Entry 7Y84 (electron microscopy, 2.61 A resolution); this record covers chains A and B of the 3 polymer chains in the assembly.

== Chain A ==
Protein: RAMP superfamily protein
Organism: Candidatus Scalindua brodae
Reference sequence: A0A0B0EGF3 (A0A0B0EGF3_9BACT); residues 6-1722 here correspond to UniProt positions 1-1717 (UniProt number = residue number - 5)
Sequence (1728 residues; row label = number of the first residue in the row; numbers below 1 keep their minus sign (Met-5 is residue -5)):
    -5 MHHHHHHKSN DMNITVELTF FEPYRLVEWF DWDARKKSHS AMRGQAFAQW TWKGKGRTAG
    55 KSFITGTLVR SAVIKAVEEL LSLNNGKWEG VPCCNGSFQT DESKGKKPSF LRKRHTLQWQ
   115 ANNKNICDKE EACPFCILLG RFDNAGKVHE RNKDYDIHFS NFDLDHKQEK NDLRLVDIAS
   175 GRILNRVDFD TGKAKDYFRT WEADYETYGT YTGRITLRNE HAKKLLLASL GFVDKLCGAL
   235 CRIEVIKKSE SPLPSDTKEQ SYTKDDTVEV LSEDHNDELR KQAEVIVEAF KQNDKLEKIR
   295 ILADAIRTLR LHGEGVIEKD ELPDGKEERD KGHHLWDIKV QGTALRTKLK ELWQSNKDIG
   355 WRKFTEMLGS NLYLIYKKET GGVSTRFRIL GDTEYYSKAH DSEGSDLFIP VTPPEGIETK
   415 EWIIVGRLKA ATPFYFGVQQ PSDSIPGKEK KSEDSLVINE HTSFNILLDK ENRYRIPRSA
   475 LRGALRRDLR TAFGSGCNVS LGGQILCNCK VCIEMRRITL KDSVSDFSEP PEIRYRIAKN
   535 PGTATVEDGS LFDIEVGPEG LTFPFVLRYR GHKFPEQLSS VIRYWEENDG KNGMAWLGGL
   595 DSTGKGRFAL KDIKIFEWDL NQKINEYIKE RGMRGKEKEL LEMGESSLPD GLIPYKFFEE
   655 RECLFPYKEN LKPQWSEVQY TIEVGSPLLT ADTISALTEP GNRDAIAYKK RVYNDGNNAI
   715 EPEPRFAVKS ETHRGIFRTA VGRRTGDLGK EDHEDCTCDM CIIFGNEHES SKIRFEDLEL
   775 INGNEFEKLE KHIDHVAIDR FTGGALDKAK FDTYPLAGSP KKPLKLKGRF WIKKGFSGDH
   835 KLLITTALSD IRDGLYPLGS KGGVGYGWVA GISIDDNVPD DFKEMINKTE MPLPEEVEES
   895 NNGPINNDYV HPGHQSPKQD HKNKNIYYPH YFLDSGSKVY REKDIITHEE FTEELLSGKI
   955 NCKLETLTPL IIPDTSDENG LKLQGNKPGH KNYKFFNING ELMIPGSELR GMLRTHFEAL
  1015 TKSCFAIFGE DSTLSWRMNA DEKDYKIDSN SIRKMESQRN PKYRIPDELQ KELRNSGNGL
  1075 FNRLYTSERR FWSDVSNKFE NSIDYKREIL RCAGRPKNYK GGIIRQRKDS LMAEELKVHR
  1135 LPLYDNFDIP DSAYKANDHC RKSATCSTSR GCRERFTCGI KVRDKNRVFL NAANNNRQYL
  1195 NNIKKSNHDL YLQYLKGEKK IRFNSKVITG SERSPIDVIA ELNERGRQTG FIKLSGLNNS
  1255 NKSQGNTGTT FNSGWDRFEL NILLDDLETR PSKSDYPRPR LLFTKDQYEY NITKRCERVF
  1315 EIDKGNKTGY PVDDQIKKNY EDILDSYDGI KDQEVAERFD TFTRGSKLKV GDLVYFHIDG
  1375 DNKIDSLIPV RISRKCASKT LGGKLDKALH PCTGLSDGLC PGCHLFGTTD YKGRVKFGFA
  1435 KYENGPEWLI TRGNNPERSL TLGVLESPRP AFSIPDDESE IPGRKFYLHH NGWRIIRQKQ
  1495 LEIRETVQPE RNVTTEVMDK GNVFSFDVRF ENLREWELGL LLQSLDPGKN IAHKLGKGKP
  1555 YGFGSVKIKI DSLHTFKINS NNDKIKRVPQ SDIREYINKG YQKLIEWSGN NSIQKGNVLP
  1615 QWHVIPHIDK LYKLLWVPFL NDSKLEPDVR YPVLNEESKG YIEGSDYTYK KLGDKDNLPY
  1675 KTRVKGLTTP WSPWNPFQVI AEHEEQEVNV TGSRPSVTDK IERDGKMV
Disordered / not traced: -5 to 5, 161-165, 241-267, 376-379, 392-398, 445-449, 881-898, 1030-1390, 1572-1578, 1604-1612, 1635-1636, 1693-1722
Differences from the reference sequence: initiating methionine (-5); expression tag (-4 to 5)
Metal / ion sites: Zn2+ site 1: Cys88, Cys121, Cys127, Cys130; Mg2+: Gly134, Asp137, Ala139 (shared with U26(B) of chain B); Zn2+ site 2: Cys491, Cys501, Cys503, Cys506; Zn2+ site 3: His747, Cys750, Cys752, Cys755; Zn2+ site 4: Cys1018, Cys1406, Cys1414, Cys1417
What the authors report for this chain:
  - mutagenesis - D298A, D547A, D698A: abolished catalytic activity
  - catalytic residues: Asp298, Lys320, Lys371, Asp547, Asp698 (proposed by the authors, not directly observed)

== Chain B ==
Molecule: crRNA
Organism: Candidatus Scalindua brodae
Sequence (110 nucleotides; numbered 1 to 110; the number before each row is that of its first residue):
     1 GUUAUGAAAC AAGAGAAGGA CUUAAUGUCA CGGUACCCAA UUUUCUGCCC CGGACUCCAC
    61 GGCUGUUACU AGAGGUUAUG AAACAAGAGA AGGACUUAAU GUCACGGUAC
Disordered / not traced: 1-18, 54-110
Metal / ion sites: Mg2+: U26 (shared with Gly134(A), Asp137(A), Ala139(A) of chain A)

== Interface between chain A and chain B ==
Pairs across the interface - 284 pairs, chain A then chain B:
  Glu16(A) with C31(B), hydrogen bond to the base
  Arg19(A) with C31(B), salt bridge to the phosphate
  Trp23(A) with U22(B), sugar contact; U23(B), sugar contact
  Trp26(A) with A24(B), phosphate contact
  Arg37(A) with A30(B), hydrogen bond to the sugar; G32(B), sugar contact; G33(B), hydrogen bond to the base
  Gln39(A) with U28(B), hydrogen bond to the base
  Ala40(A) with U28(B), hydrogen bond to the base
  Phe41(A) with A30(B), sugar contact
  Thr45(A) with U22(B), phosphate contact
  Lys47(A) with C21(B), hydrogen bond to the base
  Lys55(A) with A20(B), base contact; C21(B), hydrogen bond to the base; U22(B), hydrogen bond to the base
  Phe57(A) with U22(B), stacking on the base
  Thr59(A) with U23(B), sugar contact; U28(B), base contact
  Gly60(A) with U23(B), hydrogen bond to the base; A25(B), hydrogen bond to the base
  Thr61(A) with U23(B), hydrogen bond to the sugar; A24(B), hydrogen bond to the sugar; A25(B), hydrogen bond to the base; U28(B), base contact
  Leu62(A) with U28(B), hydrogen bond to the base
  Arg64(A) with A25(B), hydrogen bond to the sugar; U26(B), hydrogen bond to the phosphate; G27(B), salt bridge to the phosphate
  Ser65(A) with U28(B), hydrogen bond to the phosphate
  Ser91(A) with U26(B), hydrogen bond to the sugar
  Phe92(A) with U26(B), base contact; G27(B), base contact
  Gln93(A) with U26(B), hydrogen bond to the base; G27(B), base contact
  Thr94(A) with U26(B), base contact; G27(B), hydrogen bond to the base
  Lys101(A) with G27(B), hydrogen bond to the base
  Pro102(A) with A25(B), phosphate contact; G27(B), phosphate contact
  Ser103(A) with A24(B), sugar contact; A25(B), hydrogen bond to the phosphate
  Phe104(A) with A25(B), phosphate contact; G27(B), hydrogen bond to the sugar; U28(B), stacking on the base
  Leu105(A) with G27(B), sugar contact; U28(B), sugar contact; C29(B), phosphate contact
  Arg106(A) with G27(B), hydrogen bond to the base; U28(B), salt bridge to the phosphate; C29(B), phosphate contact
  Lys107(A) with C29(B), hydrogen bond to the phosphate; G32(B), hydrogen bond to the base
  Arg108(A) with U28(B), salt bridge to the phosphate; C29(B), hydrogen bond to the phosphate
  Leu133(A) with U26(B), sugar contact
  Gly134(A) with U26(B), phosphate contact
  Arg135(A) with U26(B), sugar contact
  Asp137(A) with U26(B), phosphate contact
  Ala139(A) with U26(B), phosphate contact
  Gly140(A) with A24(B), sugar contact; A25(B), hydrogen bond to the sugar; U26(B), phosphate contact
  Lys141(A) with A24(B), hydrogen bond to the sugar; A25(B), sugar contact; U26(B), salt bridge to the phosphate
  His143(A) with A24(B), stacking on the base
  Tyr149(A) with A24(B), hydrogen bond to the base; A25(B), sugar contact
  Ile151(A) with A25(B), base contact
  His152(A) with U23(B), hydrogen bond to the base; A24(B), hydrogen bond to the base; A25(B), base contact
  Phe153(A) with U23(B), hydrogen bond to the base; A25(B), hydrogen bond to the base
  Ser154(A) with U23(B), base contact
  Asn155(A) with U22(B), hydrogen bond to the base; U23(B), hydrogen bond to the sugar
  Asp157(A) with C21(B), hydrogen bond to the base; U22(B), hydrogen bond to the base
  Arg176(A) with A35(B), salt bridge to the phosphate
  Ile177(A) with A35(B), sugar contact
  Leu178(A) with A35(B), phosphate contact
  Asn179(A) with G33(B), hydrogen bond to the sugar; U34(B), sugar contact; A35(B), hydrogen bond to the phosphate; C36(B), hydrogen bond to the sugar
  Arg180(A) with G33(B), phosphate contact; U34(B), phosphate contact
  Val181(A) with U34(B), hydrogen bond to the phosphate; C36(B), sugar contact
  Gly186(A) with C36(B), hydrogen bond to the sugar; C37(B), sugar contact
  Lys187(A) with C36(B), hydrogen bond to the base; C37(B), base contact
  Ala188(A) with C36(B), hydrogen bond to the base
  Asp190(A) with G33(B), hydrogen bond to the base
  Tyr191(A) with G33(B), base contact; A35(B), base contact
  Phe192(A) with G33(B), stacking on the base
  Arg208(A) with G19(B), phosphate contact
  Lys229(A) with C31(B), sugar contact
  Gly232(A) with C31(B), hydrogen bond to the phosphate
  Leu234(A) with C31(B), base contact
  Ile295(A) with U41(B), base contact
  Glu322(A) with G47(B), hydrogen bond to the base
  Asp386(A) with A35(B), base contact
  Tyr389(A) with G33(B), hydrogen bond to the base
  Tyr390(A) with G33(B), base contact
  Ser391(A) with A30(B), base contact; G33(B), hydrogen bond to the base
  Asp400(A) with G27(B), hydrogen bond to the base
  Tyr429(A) with C36(B), phosphate contact
  Phe430(A) with C36(B), phosphate contact
  Gly431(A) with A35(B), sugar contact; C36(B), hydrogen bond to the phosphate
  Arg472(A) with C31(B), salt bridge to the phosphate
  Ser473(A) with U34(B), sugar contact; A35(B), hydrogen bond to the phosphate
  Ala474(A) with U34(B), phosphate contact; A35(B), hydrogen bond to the phosphate
  Arg476(A) with C31(B), hydrogen bond to the phosphate; G32(B), salt bridge to the phosphate; G33(B), salt bridge to the phosphate
  Gly477(A) with U34(B), sugar contact
  Arg480(A) with U34(B), phosphate contact
  Arg481(A) with U34(B), hydrogen bond to the base
  Val493(A) with G33(B), sugar contact
  Ser494(A) with G32(B), base contact
  Leu495(A) with A30(B), base contact; G32(B), base contact; G33(B), base contact
  Gly496(A) with G32(B), base contact
  Gly497(A) with C29(B), hydrogen bond to the base; G32(B), base contact
  Leu500(A) with C29(B), base contact
  Met509(A) with G32(B), phosphate contact
  Arg510(A) with C29(B), base contact; G32(B), phosphate contact
  Ile512(A) with C31(B), base contact
  Thr513(A) with C31(B), base contact
  Leu514(A) with C31(B), hydrogen bond to the base
  Tyr529(A) with U41(B), sugar contact
  Arg530(A) with A39(B), salt bridge to the phosphate; U41(B), phosphate contact
  Ile531(A) with A39(B), hydrogen bond to the sugar; A40(B), sugar contact; U41(B), hydrogen bond to the phosphate; U42(B), sugar contact
  Ala532(A) with A39(B), phosphate contact; A40(B), phosphate contact
  Lys533(A) with A39(B), phosphate contact; A40(B), hydrogen bond to the phosphate; U42(B), sugar contact
  Ala538(A) with U43(B), sugar contact
  Thr539(A) with U43(B), sugar contact
  Val540(A) with U41(B), base contact; U42(B), base contact
  Leu545(A) with U41(B), base contact
  Phe546(A) with A39(B), stacking on the base
  Gly592(A) with U34(B), hydrogen bond to the base; C36(B), phosphate contact
  Gly593(A) with C36(B), hydrogen bond to the phosphate; C37(B), phosphate contact
  Leu594(A) with C37(B), hydrogen bond to the phosphate
  Asp595(A) with C37(B), hydrogen bond to the phosphate
  Ser596(A) with C38(B), phosphate contact
  Leu683(A) with U42(B), phosphate contact
  Thr684(A) with U42(B), phosphate contact
  Ala685(A) with U41(B), hydrogen bond to the sugar; U42(B), hydrogen bond to the phosphate
  Thr687(A) with U41(B), sugar contact
  Lys723(A) with U41(B), salt bridge to the phosphate
  Glu725(A) with A40(B), sugar contact; U41(B), phosphate contact
  Thr726(A) with A40(B), hydrogen bond to the phosphate; U41(B), hydrogen bond to the phosphate
  Arg728(A) with C38(B), sugar contact; A39(B), salt bridge to the phosphate
  Gly729(A) with A40(B), sugar contact
  Ile730(A) with A40(B), base contact
  Arg732(A) with A39(B), sugar contact; A40(B), salt bridge to the phosphate
  Thr733(A) with A40(B), hydrogen bond to the base
  Phe758(A) with C38(B), sugar contact; A39(B), phosphate contact
  Gly759(A) with C38(B), sugar contact
  Asn760(A) with C37(B), hydrogen bond to the sugar; C38(B), sugar contact
  Glu761(A) with C37(B), sugar contact; C38(B), base contact
  Glu763(A) with C37(B), sugar contact
  Ser764(A) with C37(B), phosphate contact; C38(B), phosphate contact
  Ser765(A) with C37(B), phosphate contact; C38(B), hydrogen bond to the phosphate
  Asp788(A) with G47(B), sugar contact
  His789(A) with G47(B), salt bridge to the phosphate
  Val790(A) with C45(B), hydrogen bond to the sugar; U46(B), sugar contact; G47(B), hydrogen bond to the phosphate
  Ala791(A) with C45(B), hydrogen bond to the sugar; U46(B), phosphate contact
  Ile792(A) with U46(B), hydrogen bond to the phosphate; C48(B), sugar contact
  Arg794(A) with U46(B), salt bridge to the phosphate
  Gly797(A) with C48(B), hydrogen bond to the sugar
  Gly798(A) with C48(B), base contact
  Ala799(A) with G47(B), base contact; C48(B), hydrogen bond to the base
  Lys804(A) with G47(B), base contact
  Phe805(A) with C45(B), base contact
  Tyr850(A) with A40(B), base contact
  Pro851(A) with A40(B), base contact
  Gly853(A) with U42(B), phosphate contact
  Ser854(A) with U42(B), hydrogen bond to the phosphate; U43(B), hydrogen bond to the phosphate
  Lys855(A) with U43(B), hydrogen bond to the phosphate
  Tyr922(A) with C51(B), hydrogen bond to the phosphate
  His924(A) with C50(B), salt bridge to the phosphate; C51(B), phosphate contact
  Pro967(A) with G47(B), sugar contact; C48(B), phosphate contact
  Thr969(A) with G47(B), sugar contact
  Pro999(A) with G47(B), phosphate contact
  Ser1001(A) with U46(B), sugar contact; G47(B), hydrogen bond to the phosphate
  Glu1002(A) with U46(B), hydrogen bond to the sugar; G47(B), phosphate contact; C48(B), phosphate contact
  Arg1004(A) with U44(B), salt bridge to the phosphate; C45(B), salt bridge to the phosphate
  Gly1005(A) with U46(B), base contact
  Arg1008(A) with U44(B), phosphate contact; C45(B), salt bridge to the phosphate
  Thr1009(A) with U46(B), base contact
  Ile1021(A) with C45(B), sugar contact; U46(B), phosphate contact
  Phe1420(A) with U44(B), sugar contact; C45(B), phosphate contact
  Gly1421(A) with U44(B), sugar contact
  Thr1422(A) with U43(B), hydrogen bond to the sugar; U44(B), sugar contact
  Thr1423(A) with U43(B), hydrogen bond to the base; U44(B), sugar contact
  Tyr1425(A) with U43(B), hydrogen bond to the sugar
  Lys1426(A) with U43(B), salt bridge to the phosphate; U44(B), phosphate contact
  Gly1427(A) with U43(B), phosphate contact; U44(B), hydrogen bond to the phosphate
  Val1458(A) with C50(B), base contact
  Leu1459(A) with C49(B), sugar contact
  Glu1460(A) with C49(B), hydrogen bond to the sugar; C50(B), base contact
  Ser1461(A) with C49(B), hydrogen bond to the base; C50(B), sugar contact
  Pro1462(A) with C49(B), phosphate contact; C50(B), phosphate contact
  Arg1463(A) with C50(B), base contact; C51(B), hydrogen bond to the base; G52(B), hydrogen bond to the sugar
  Phe1466(A) with C51(B), phosphate contact; G52(B), phosphate contact
  Lys1479(A) with C50(B), salt bridge to the phosphate
  Tyr1481(A) with C49(B), sugar contact; C50(B), hydrogen bond to the phosphate
  Gly1550(A) with C48(B), sugar contact; C49(B), phosphate contact
  Lys1551(A) with C48(B), phosphate contact; C49(B), phosphate contact
  Gly1552(A) with C49(B), hydrogen bond to the phosphate
  Lys1553(A) with U46(B), hydrogen bond to the base; C48(B), phosphate contact; C49(B), hydrogen bond to the phosphate
  Pro1554(A) with C49(B), phosphate contact; C50(B), phosphate contact
  Tyr1645(A) with C50(B), hydrogen bond to the phosphate; C51(B), phosphate contact
  Leu1648(A) with C51(B), sugar contact; G52(B), base contact
  Asn1649(A) with G52(B), base contact
  Tyr1663(A) with C50(B), hydrogen bond to the sugar; C51(B), hydrogen bond to the phosphate
  Lys1664(A) with G52(B), base contact
Interface residues without a listed pair, chain A (207 interface residues in all): Arg29, Ser56, Asp95, Val142, Asn146, Cys231, Ala233, Leu401, Val432, Pro471, Ala478, Ile499, Lys515, Ser544, Trp590, Leu591, His762, Thr796, Ala803, Gly856, Gly857, Val858, Ile965, Ile966, Met1006, Ser1029, Ala1465, Arg1505, Pro1646, Arg1677
Interface residues without a listed pair, chain B (35 interface residues in all): G53

== In short ==
Chain A and chain B form an interface of 207 and 35 residues respectively; the contacts include 99 hydrogen
bonds, 21 salt bridges and 5 aromatic stacking contacts. Polar pairs include Glu16(A)-C31(B), Arg37(A)-G33(B)
and Gln39(A)-U28(B). From the paper: catalytic residues Asp298(A), Lys320(A) and Lys371(A) among others;
D298A, D547A and D698A of chain A abolish catalytic activity.
Here chain A is RAMP superfamily protein and chain B is crRNA, both from Candidatus Scalindua brodae. Entry
7Y84 (CryoEM structure of type III-E CRISPR Craspase gRAMP-crRNA in complex with TPR-CHAT protease) was
determined by electron microscopy (same publication as 7Y80, 7Y81, 7Y82, 7Y83 and 7Y85).
